Entry 1IPK (X-ray diffraction, 2.70 A resolution); this record covers chains A and B of the 3 polymer chains in the assembly.

== Chain A (and B) ==
Protein: Beta-conglycinin, beta chain
From: Glycine max
Notes: chain B of this document is another copy of the same molecule, construct and numbering; everything in this record applies to it too
Reference sequence: P25974 (GLCB_SOYBN); residues 1-416 here correspond to UniProt positions 24-439 (UniProt number = residue number + 23)
Chain sequence (416 residues; row label = number of the first residue in the row):
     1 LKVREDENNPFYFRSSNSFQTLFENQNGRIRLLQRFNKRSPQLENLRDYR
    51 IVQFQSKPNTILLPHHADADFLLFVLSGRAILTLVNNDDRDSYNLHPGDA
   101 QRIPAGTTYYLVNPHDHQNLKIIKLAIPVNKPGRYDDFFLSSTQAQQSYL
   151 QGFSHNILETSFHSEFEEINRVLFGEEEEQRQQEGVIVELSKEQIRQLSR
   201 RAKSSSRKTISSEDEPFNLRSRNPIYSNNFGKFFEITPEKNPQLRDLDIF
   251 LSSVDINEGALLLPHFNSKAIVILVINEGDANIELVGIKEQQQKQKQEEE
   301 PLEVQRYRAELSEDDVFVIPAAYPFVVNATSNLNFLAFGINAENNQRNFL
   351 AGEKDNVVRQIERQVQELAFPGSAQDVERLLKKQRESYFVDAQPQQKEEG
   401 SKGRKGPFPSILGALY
Not modelled in the structure: 1-7, 175-182, 292-300, 393-416 (chain B: 1-8, 175-182, 291-301, 393-416)
Construct notes: conflict Gly28 (Val51 in P25974)
Curated features (UniProtKB/Swiss-Prot):
  - region: Pro407 to Tyr416 (Necessary for sorting to protein storage vacuole)
  - glycosylation: Asn328 (N-linked (GlcNAc...) asparagine)

== Interface between chain A and chain B ==
Residue-residue contacts (107):
  Phe23(A) - Leu302(B)  hydrophobic
  Ile61(A) - Val365(B)  hydrophobic
  Leu63(A) - Leu368(B)  hydrophobic
  Pro64(A) - Ile361(B)  hydrophobic
  Pro64(A) - Val365(B)  hydrophobic
  His66(A) - Phe266(B)
  His66(A) - Ala322(B)  hydrogen bond (side chain-backbone)
  Asp68(A) - Ala321(B)
  Asp68(A) - Ala322(B)
  Asp68(A) - Tyr323(B)
  Val85(A) - Val357(B)  hydrophobic
  Asn86(A) - Gln360(B)
  Asn87(A) - Gln346(B)
  Asn87(A) - Arg347(B)  hydrogen bond (side chain-backbone)
  Asn87(A) - Asn348(B)  hydrogen bond
  Asn87(A) - Asp355(B)
  Asn87(A) - Asn356(B)
  Asn87(A) - Gln360(B)
  Asp89(A) - Gln360(B)
  Arg90(A) - Gln360(B)  hydrogen bond (side chain-backbone)
  Arg90(A) - Glu362(B)
  Ala105(A) - Ser268(B)  hydrogen bond (backbone-side chain)
  Gly106(A) - Phe266(B)
  Gly106(A) - Ser268(B)  hydrogen bond (backbone-backbone)
  Gly106(A) - Asn348(B)
  Thr108(A) - Val357(B)
  Tyr110(A) - Glu362(B)  hydrogen bond
  Val129(A) - Asn45(B)  hydrogen bond (backbone-side chain)
  Val129(A) - Lys269(B)
  Val129(A) - Ile271(B)
  Val129(A) - Ala321(B)  hydrophobic
  Asn130(A) - Asn45(B)  hydrogen bond (backbone-side chain)
  Asn130(A) - Ile271(B)
  Asn130(A) - Pro320(B)
  Asn130(A) - Ala321(B)  hydrogen bond (side chain-backbone)
  Asn130(A) - Tyr323(B)
  Lys131(A) - Gln42(B)
  Lys131(A) - Tyr323(B)
  Pro132(A) - Asn45(B)
  Asp136(A) - Tyr323(B)  hydrogen bond
  Asp137(A) - Ile288(B)
  Phe138(A) - Val286(B)
  Phe138(A) - Ala322(B)
  Phe138(A) - Tyr323(B)  hydrophobic
  Phe138(A) - Pro324(B)
  Leu140(A) - Ile361(B)  hydrophobic
  Leu140(A) - Phe370(B)
  Ser141(A) - Ala369(B)
  Ser142(A) - Ala369(B)  hydrogen bond (backbone-backbone)
  Ala145(A) - Leu302(B)
  Gln146(A) - Leu302(B)
  Gln147(A) - Leu302(B)
  Gln147(A) - Val304(B)
  Ser148(A) - Val304(B)
  Tyr149(A) - Phe266(B)
  Tyr149(A) - Val286(B)
  Tyr149(A) - Pro324(B)  hydrophobic
  Tyr149(A) - Leu350(B)  hydrophobic
  Leu150(A) - Leu350(B)  hydrophobic
  Gly152(A) - Val304(B)
  Gly152(A) - Arg306(B)  hydrogen bond (backbone-side chain)
  Phe153(A) - Pro264(B)  hydrophobic
  Phe153(A) - Glu284(B)
  Phe153(A) - Val286(B)  hydrophobic
  Phe153(A) - Arg306(B)  hydrogen bond (backbone-side chain)
  Phe153(A) - Pro324(B)  hydrophobic
  Ser154(A) - Glu284(B)  hydrogen bond (backbone-side chain)
  Ser154(A) - Arg306(B)
  Ile157(A) - Leu261(B)  hydrophobic
  Ile157(A) - Glu284(B)
  Ile157(A) - Val326(B)  hydrophobic
  Thr160(A) - Gln384(B)
  Thr160(A) - Val390(B)
  Thr160(A) - Asp391(B)
  Thr160(A) - Ala392(B)
  Ser161(A) - Leu263(B)
  Ser161(A) - Pro264(B)
  Ser161(A) - Ala351(B)
  Ser161(A) - Gln384(B)
  Phe162(A) - Leu350(B)
  Phe162(A) - Ala351(B)  hydrophobic
  Phe162(A) - Lys383(B)
  Phe162(A) - Gln384(B)  hydrogen bond (backbone-backbone)
  His163(A) - Lys383(B)
  His163(A) - Gln384(B)
  Ser164(A) - Leu380(B)
  Ser164(A) - Lys383(B)
  Glu168(A) - Arg379(B)  salt bridge
  Glu168(A) - Lys383(B)  salt bridge
  Ile169(A) - Leu380(B)  hydrophobic
  Arg171(A) - Pro371(B)
  Val172(A) - Phe370(B)
  Val172(A) - Pro371(B)
  Val172(A) - Gly372(B)
  Val172(A) - Asp376(B)
  Val172(A) - Val377(B)
  Val172(A) - Leu380(B)  hydrophobic
  Leu173(A) - Phe370(B)  hydrophobic
  Leu173(A) - Pro371(B)
  Phe174(A) - Pro371(B)
  Gln183(A) - Leu368(B)  hydrogen bond (side chain-backbone)
  Val188(A) - Leu368(B)  hydrophobic
  Leu190(A) - Leu368(B)  hydrophobic
  Gln194(A) - Gln364(B)
  Gln194(A) - Leu368(B)
  Leu198(A) - Glu362(B)
  Leu198(A) - Val365(B)  hydrophobic
Other interface residues (no listed pair), chain A (53 interface residues in all): Asp88, Gln197
Other interface residues (no listed pair), chain B (56 interface residues in all): Glu44, Gly287, Glu290, Glu303, Phe325, Asn341, Val358, Leu381

== Overview ==
53 residues of chain A and 56 residues of chain B are in contact; the contacts include 17 hydrogen bonds and 2
salt bridges. Polar pairs include Glu168(A)-Arg379(B), Glu168(A)-Lys383(B) and His66(A)-Ala322(B).
Chain A and chain B are both Beta-conglycinin, beta chain (Glycine max); the structure, Crystal structures of
recombinant and native soybean beta-conglycinin beta homotrimers, was determined by X-ray diffraction,
deposited together with 1IPJ.
